7K36 - chains D and E of the 9 polymer chains in the assembly; structure by electron microscopy, 3.30 A resolution.

== Chain D (and E) ==
Name: Striatin-3
Source organism: Homo sapiens
Notes: chain E of this document is another copy of the same molecule, construct and numbering; everything in this record applies to it too
UniProt: Q13033 (STRN3_HUMAN), isoform Q13033-2; residue numbers follow UniProt; this construct covers 1-713
Sequence (713 residues; row label = number of the first residue in the row):
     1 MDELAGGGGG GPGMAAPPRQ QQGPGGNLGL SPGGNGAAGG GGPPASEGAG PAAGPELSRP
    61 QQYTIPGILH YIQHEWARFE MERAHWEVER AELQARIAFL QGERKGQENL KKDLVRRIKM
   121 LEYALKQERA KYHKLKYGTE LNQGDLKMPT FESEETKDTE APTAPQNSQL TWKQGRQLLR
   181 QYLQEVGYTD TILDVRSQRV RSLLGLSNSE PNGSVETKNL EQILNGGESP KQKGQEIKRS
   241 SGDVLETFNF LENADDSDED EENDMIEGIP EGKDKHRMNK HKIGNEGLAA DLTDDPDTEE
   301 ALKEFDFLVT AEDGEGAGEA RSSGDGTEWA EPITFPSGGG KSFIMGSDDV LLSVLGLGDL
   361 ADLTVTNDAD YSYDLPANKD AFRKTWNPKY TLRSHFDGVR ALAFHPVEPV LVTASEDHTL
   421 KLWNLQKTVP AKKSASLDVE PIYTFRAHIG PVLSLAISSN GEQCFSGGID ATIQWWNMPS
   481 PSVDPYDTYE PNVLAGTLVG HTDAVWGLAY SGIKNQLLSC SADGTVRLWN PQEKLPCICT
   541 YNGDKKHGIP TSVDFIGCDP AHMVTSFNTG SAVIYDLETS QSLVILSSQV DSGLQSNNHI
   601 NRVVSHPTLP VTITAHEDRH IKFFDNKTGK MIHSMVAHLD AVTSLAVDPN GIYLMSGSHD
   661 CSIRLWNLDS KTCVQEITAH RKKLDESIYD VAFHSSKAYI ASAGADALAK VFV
Not modelled in the structure: 1-61, 136-713 (chain E: 1-61, 128-713)
UniProt features mapped onto this chain:
  - region: Tyr71 to Phe79 (Caveolin-binding), Gln166 to Leu183 (Calmodulin-binding)
  - modified residue: Met1 (N-acetylmethionine), Thr150 (Phosphothreonine), Ser202 (Phosphoserine), Ser214 (Phosphoserine), Ser229 (Phosphoserine), Ser257 (Phosphoserine)
  - mutagenesis: Arg176 to Glu185 (Loss of STRIPAK complex formation), Leu179 to Val186 (Loss of STRIPAK complex formation)
Reported in the primary citation:
  - self-association interface (contacts with another copy of this molecule): Gln62 to Trp76, Ala77 to Leu135

== Chain D / chain E interface ==
Contacting residue pairs - 34 pairs, chain D then chain E:
  Glu75(D) - Trp76(E)
  Trp76(D) - Glu75(E)
  Phe79(D) - Trp76(E)  hydrophobic
  Phe79(D) - Phe79(E)  hydrophobic
  Arg83(D) - Glu75(E)  salt bridge
  Arg83(D) - Arg78(E)
  Arg83(D) - Phe79(E)
  Trp86(D) - Glu82(E)
  Trp86(D) - Arg83(E)
  Trp86(D) - Trp86(E)
  Glu89(D) - Arg90(E)  salt bridge
  Arg90(D) - Trp86(E)
  Leu93(D) - Leu93(E)  hydrophobic
  Gln94(D) - Leu93(E)
  Arg96(D) - Ile97(E)
  Ile97(D) - Arg96(E)
  Ile97(D) - Ile97(E)  hydrophobic
  Ile97(D) - Leu100(E)
  Leu100(D) - Leu100(E)  hydrophobic
  Leu100(D) - Gln101(E)
  Gln101(D) - Leu100(E)
  Glu103(D) - Arg104(E)  salt bridge
  Arg104(D) - Gln107(E)
  Gln107(D) - Arg104(E)
  Gln107(D) - Gln107(E)
  Glu108(D) - Gln107(E)
  Leu110(D) - Lys111(E)
  Leu114(D) - Ile118(E)  hydrophobic
  Arg117(D) - Ile118(E)
  Ile118(D) - Arg117(E)
  Ile118(D) - Ile118(E)  hydrophobic
  Leu121(D) - Glu122(E)
  Glu122(D) - Arg117(E)  salt bridge
  Leu125(D) - Leu125(E)  hydrophobic
Other interface residues (no listed pair), chain D (28 interface residues in all): Ile72, Glu82, Lys111, Glu128
Other interface residues (no listed pair), chain E (23 interface residues in all): Leu110, Leu114, Leu121

== In short ==
The interface between chain D and chain E involves 28 residues on one side and 23 on the other; the contacts
include 4 salt bridges. Polar pairs include Arg83(D)-Glu75(E), Glu89(D)-Arg90(E) and Glu103(D)-Arg104(E). From
UniProt: 11 mutagenesis sites on chain D. From the paper: a self-association interface involving Gln62(D) and
Ala77(D).
Both chains are Striatin-3 (Homo sapiens). Entry 7K36 (Cryo-EM structure of STRIPAK complex) was determined by
electron microscopy.
